Entry 9BKX (X-ray diffraction, 3.15 A resolution); this record covers chains G and g of the 29 polymer chains in the assembly.

[Chain G]
Name: Type 1 encapsulin shell protein
Source organism: Mycobacterium tuberculosis
Reference sequence: I6WZG6 (ENCAP_MYCTU); residues 1-265 here = UniProt positions 1-265
Amino-acid sequence (279 residues; numbered 1 to 279; the number before each row is that of its first residue):
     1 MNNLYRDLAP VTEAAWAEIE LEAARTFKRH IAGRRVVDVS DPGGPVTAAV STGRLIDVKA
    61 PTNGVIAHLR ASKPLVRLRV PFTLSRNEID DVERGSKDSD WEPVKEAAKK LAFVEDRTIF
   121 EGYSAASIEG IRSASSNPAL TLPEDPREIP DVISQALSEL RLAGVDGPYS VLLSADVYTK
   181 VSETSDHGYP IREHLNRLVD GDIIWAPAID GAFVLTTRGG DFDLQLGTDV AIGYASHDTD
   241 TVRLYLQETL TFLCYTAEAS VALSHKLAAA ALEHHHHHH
Disordered / not traced: 267-279
Sequence notes: expression tag (266-279)
From the paper describing this entry:
  - self-association interface (contacts with another copy of this molecule): Arg25

[Chain g]
Name: Dye-decolorizing peroxidase
Source organism: Mycobacterium tuberculosis
Notes: EC 1.11.1.7
Reference sequence: I6Y4U9 (DYP_MYCTU); residues 1-335 here = UniProt positions 1-335
Amino-acid sequence (335 residues; row label = number of the first residue in the row):
     1 MAVPAVSPQP ILAPLTPAAI FLVATIGADG EATVHDALSK ISGLVRAIGF RDPTKHLSVV
    61 VSIGSDAWDR LFAGPRPTEL HPFVELTGPR HTAPATPGDL LFHIRAETMD VCFELAGRIL
   121 KSMGDAVTVV DEVHGFRFFD NRDLLGFVDG TENPSGPIAI KATTIGDEDR NFAGSCYVHV
   181 QKYVHDMASW ESLSVTEQER VIGRTKLDDI ELDDNAKPAN SHVALNVITD DDGTERKIVR
   241 HNMPFGEVGK GEYGTYFIGY SRTPTVTEQM LRNMFLGDPA GNTDRVLDFS TAVTGGLFFS
   301 PTIDFLDHPP PLPQAATPTL AAGSLSIGSL KGSPR
Disordered / not traced: 1-324, 331-335

[How chain G and chain g interact]
Contacting residue pairs - 17 pairs, chain G then chain g:
  Glu20(G) - Leu325(g)
  Ala23(G) - Ile327(g)
  Ala24(G) - Leu325(g)
  Ala24(G) - Ile327(g)  hydrophobic
  Phe27(G) - Ile327(g)  hydrophobic
  Lys28(G) - Leu330(g)
  Ile31(G) - Leu330(g)  hydrophobic
  Arg34(G) - Ile327(g)  hydrogen bond (side chain-backbone)
  Arg34(G) - Gly328(g)
  Arg34(G) - Leu330(g)  hydrogen bond (backbone-backbone)
  Arg35(G) - Leu330(g)
  Val39(G) - Ser329(g)
  Asp229(G) - Ile327(g)
  Asp229(G) - Gly328(g)
  Val230(G) - Leu325(g)
  Val230(G) - Ser326(g)  hydrogen bond (backbone-backbone)
  Val230(G) - Ile327(g)  hydrophobic

[In short]
The interface between chain G and chain g involves 11 residues on one side and 6 on the other, with 3 hydrogen
bonds. Polar pairs include Arg34(G)-Ile327(g), Arg34(G)-Leu330(g) and Val230(G)-Ser326(g). From the paper: a
self-association interface involving Arg25(G).
Here chain G is Type 1 encapsulin shell protein and chain g is Dye-decolorizing peroxidase, both from
Mycobacterium tuberculosis. Entry 9BKX (Mycobacterium tuberculosis encapsulin in complex with DyP) was
determined by X-ray diffraction.
